4MCZ - chains A and C of the 3 polymer chains in the assembly; structure by X-ray diffraction, 2.41 A resolution.

[Chain A]
Molecule: HLA class II histocompatibility antigen, DR alpha chain
Organism: Homo sapiens
Notes: fragment: Extracellular Domain
UniProt: P01903 (DRA_HUMAN); residues 1-181 here correspond to UniProt positions 26-206 (UniProt number = residue number + 25)
Amino-acid sequence (189 residues; numbered 1 to 189; the number before each row is that of its first residue):
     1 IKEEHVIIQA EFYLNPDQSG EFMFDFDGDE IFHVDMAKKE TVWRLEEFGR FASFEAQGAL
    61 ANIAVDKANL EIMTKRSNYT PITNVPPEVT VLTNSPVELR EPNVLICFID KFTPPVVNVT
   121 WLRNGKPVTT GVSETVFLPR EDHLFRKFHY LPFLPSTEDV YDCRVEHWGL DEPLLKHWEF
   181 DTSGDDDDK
Disordered / not traced: 1-2, 182-189
Sequence notes: expression tag (182-189)
Swiss-Prot annotation at these positions:
  - region: Glu179 to Asp181 (Connecting peptide)
  - site: Gln9 (Self- and pathogen-derived peptide antigen), Gly49 (Self-peptide antigen), Phe51 (Self- and pathogen-derived peptide antigen), Ala52 (Self-peptide antigen), Ser53 (Self- and pathogen-derived peptide antigen), Glu55 (Pathogen-derived peptide antigen), Asn62 (Self- and pathogen-derived peptide antigen), Asn69 (Pathogen-derived peptide antigen), Arg76 (Self- and pathogen-derived peptide antigen)
  - glycosylation (N-linked (GlcNAc...) asparagine): Asn78, Asn118
Disulfide bonds: Cys107-Cys163
Covalently attached groups: N-acetylglucosamine (NAG) linked to Asn78, Asn118

[Chain C]
Molecule: Citrullinated Vimentin
UniProt: P08670 (VIME_HUMAN); residues 1-13 here correspond to UniProt positions 59-71 (UniProt number = residue number + 58)
Amino-acid sequence (13 residues; numbered 1 to 13; the number before each row is that of its first residue):
     1 GVYATRSSAV RLR
Modified residues: Arg6 (citrulline; CIR)
Swiss-Prot annotation at these positions:
  - modified residue: Tyr3 (Phosphotyrosine), Ser8 (Phosphoserine)

[How chain A and chain C interact]
Contacting residue pairs - 30 pairs, chain A then chain C:
  Gln9(A) - Thr5(C)
  Gln9(A) - Arg6(C)  hydrogen bond (side chain-backbone)
  Glu11(A) - Ser8(C)  hydrogen bond
  Phe24(A) - Ala4(C)
  Ile31(A) - Tyr3(C)
  Trp43(A) - Tyr3(C)  hydrophobic
  Phe51(A) - Gly1(C)  hydrogen bond (backbone-backbone)
  Ala52(A) - Gly1(C)
  Ala52(A) - Tyr3(C)  hydrophobic
  Ser53(A) - Gly1(C)  hydrogen bond (backbone-backbone)
  Ser53(A) - Val2(C)
  Ser53(A) - Tyr3(C)  hydrogen bond (backbone-backbone)
  Phe54(A) - Tyr3(C)
  Phe54(A) - Thr5(C)
  Asn62(A) - Thr5(C)
  Asn62(A) - Arg6(C)  hydrogen bond (side chain-backbone)
  Asn62(A) - Ser7(C)
  Asn62(A) - Ser8(C)
  Val65(A) - Ser8(C)
  Val65(A) - Ala9(C)
  Val65(A) - Val10(C)  hydrophobic
  Asp66(A) - Ser8(C)
  Asn69(A) - Ala9(C)  hydrogen bond (side chain-backbone)
  Asn69(A) - Val10(C)
  Asn69(A) - Arg11(C)  hydrogen bond (side chain-backbone)
  Ile72(A) - Arg11(C)
  Ile72(A) - Leu12(C)
  Ile72(A) - Arg13(C)
  Met73(A) - Arg11(C)  hydrogen bond
  Arg76(A) - Arg11(C)
Other interface residues (no listed pair), chain A (19 interface residues in all): Phe22, Phe32, Gly58

[Overview]
19 residues of chain A face 13 of chain C across their interface, with 9 hydrogen bonds. Polar contacts
include Gln9(A)-Arg6(C), Glu11(A)-Ser8(C) and Asn62(A)-Arg6(C). N-acetylglucosamine is covalently linked to
Asn78(A) and Asn118(A).
Chain A is HLA class II histocompatibility antigen, DR alpha chain (Homo sapiens) and chain C is Citrullinated
Vimentin; the structure, Immune Receptor, was determined by X-ray diffraction (same publication as 4MCY, 4MD0,
4MD4, 4MD5, 4MDI and 4MDJ).
